3FOM - chains A and B of the 3 polymer chains in the assembly; structure by X-ray diffraction, 2.10 A resolution.

== Chain A ==
Name: MHC
From: Mus musculus
Amino-acid sequence (274 residues; numbered 1 to 274; the number before each row is that of its first residue):
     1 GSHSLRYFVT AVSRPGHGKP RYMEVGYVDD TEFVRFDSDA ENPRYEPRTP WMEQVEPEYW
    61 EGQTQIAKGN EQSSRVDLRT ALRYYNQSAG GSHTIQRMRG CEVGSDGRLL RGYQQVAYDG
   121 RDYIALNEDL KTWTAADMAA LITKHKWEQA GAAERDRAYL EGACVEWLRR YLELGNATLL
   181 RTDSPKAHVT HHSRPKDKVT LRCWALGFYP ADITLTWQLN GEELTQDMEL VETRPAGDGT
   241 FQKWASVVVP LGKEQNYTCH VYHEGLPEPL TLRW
Disulfides: Cys101-Cys164, Cys203-Cys259

== Chain B ==
Name: Beta-2-microglobulin
From: Mus musculus
Notes: fragment: IgC
UniProt: P01887 (B2MG_MOUSE); residues 1-99 here correspond to UniProt positions 21-119 (UniProt number = residue number + 20)
Amino-acid sequence (100 residues; each row starts with the number of its first residue; numbering starts at 0):
     0 MIQKTPQIQV YSRHPPENGK PNILNCYVTQ FHPPHIEIQM LKNGKKIPKV EMSDMSFSKD
    60 WSFYILAHTE FTPTETDTYA CRVKHDSMAE PKTVYWDRDM
Construct notes: expression tag (0)
Disulfides: Cys25-Cys80

== How chain A and chain B interact ==
Residue-residue contacts (53; chain A residue first):
  Phe8(A) - Ser55(B)
  Phe8(A) - Phe56(B)  hydrophobic
  Val9(A) - Phe56(B)
  Thr10(A) - Phe56(B)
  Thr10(A) - Phe62(B)
  Val12(A) - Pro33(B)  hydrophobic
  Tyr27(A) - Ser55(B)  hydrogen bond
  Tyr27(A) - Tyr63(B)
  Glu32(A) - Asp53(B)
  Arg35(A) - Asp53(B)  salt bridge
  Arg48(A) - Asp53(B)  salt bridge
  Thr94(A) - His31(B)
  Thr94(A) - Pro33(B)
  Gln96(A) - Phe56(B)
  Gln96(A) - Trp60(B)  hydrogen bond (side chain-backbone)
  Gln96(A) - Phe62(B)
  Arg97(A) - Phe56(B)
  Met98(A) - Phe56(B)  hydrophobic
  Met98(A) - Lys58(B)
  Met98(A) - Trp60(B)  hydrophobic
  Gln115(A) - Trp60(B)
  Val116(A) - Trp60(B)
  Ala117(A) - Trp60(B)  hydrophobic
  Asp119(A) - His31(B)  hydrogen bond (backbone-side chain)
  Gly120(A) - His31(B)
  Gly120(A) - Trp60(B)
  Arg121(A) - Ile1(B)
  Asp122(A) - Trp60(B)  hydrogen bond
  Thr190(A) - Asp98(B)  hydrogen bond
  His192(A) - Asp98(B)  salt bridge
  Arg202(A) - Asp98(B)  salt bridge
  Arg202(A) - Met99(B)
  Trp204(A) - Asp98(B)  hydrogen bond
  Trp204(A) - Met99(B)
  Leu206(A) - Pro14(B)  hydrophobic
  Val231(A) - Gln8(B)
  Glu232(A) - Gln8(B)  hydrogen bond (backbone-side chain)
  Thr233(A) - Tyr26(B)
  Arg234(A) - Gln8(B)  hydrogen bond
  Arg234(A) - Tyr10(B)
  Arg234(A) - Tyr26(B)
  Arg234(A) - Met99(B)  hydrogen bond (side chain-backbone)
  Pro235(A) - Tyr10(B)  hydrogen bond (backbone-side chain)
  Pro235(A) - Asn24(B)
  Pro235(A) - Tyr26(B)
  Ala236(A) - Arg12(B)  hydrogen bond (backbone-side chain)
  Ala236(A) - Asn24(B)  hydrogen bond (backbone-side chain)
  Gly237(A) - Arg12(B)
  Asp238(A) - Arg12(B)
  Gln242(A) - Tyr10(B)
  Gln242(A) - Ser11(B)  hydrogen bond (side chain-backbone)
  Gln242(A) - Arg12(B)  hydrogen bond (side chain-backbone)
  Trp244(A) - Met99(B)  hydrogen bond (side chain-backbone)
Also at the interface, not in a pair above, chain A (37 interface residues in all): Met23, Val25, Ser92
Also at the interface, not in a pair above, chain B (24 interface residues in all): Met0, His13, Met54, Ser57, Leu65

== Summary ==
The interface between chain A and chain B involves 37 residues on one side and 24 on the other, with 15
hydrogen bonds and 4 salt bridges. Among the polar pairs are Arg35(A)-Asp53(B), Arg48(A)-Asp53(B) and
His192(A)-Asp98(B).
Here chain A is MHC and chain B is Beta-2-microglobulin, both from Mus musculus. Entry 3FOM (Crystal structure
of the Class I MHC Molecule H-2Kwm7 with a Single Self Peptide IQQSIERL) was determined by X-ray diffraction
together with 3FOL and 3FON from the same study.
